Entry 4Y8U (X-ray diffraction, 2.90 A resolution); this record covers chains H and Z of the 30 polymer chains in the assembly.

# Chain H
Molecule: Proteasome subunit beta type-2
Organism: Saccharomyces cerevisiae (strain ATCC 204508 / S288c)
Notes: EC 3.4.25.1
Reference sequence: P25043 (PSB2_YEAST); residues 1-232 here correspond to UniProt positions 30-261 (UniProt number = residue number + 29)
Sequence (232 residues; each row starts with the number of its first residue):
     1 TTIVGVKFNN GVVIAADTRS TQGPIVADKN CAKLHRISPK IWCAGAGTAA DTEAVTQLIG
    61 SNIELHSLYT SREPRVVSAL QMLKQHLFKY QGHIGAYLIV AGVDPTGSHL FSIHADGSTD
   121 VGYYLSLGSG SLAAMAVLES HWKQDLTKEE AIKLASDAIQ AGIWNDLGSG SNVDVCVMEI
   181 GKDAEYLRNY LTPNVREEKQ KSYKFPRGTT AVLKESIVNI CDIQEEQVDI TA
Unresolved in the structure: 227-232
Construct notes: engineered mutation Asp116 (His145 in P25043)
Swiss-Prot annotation at these positions:
  - active site: Thr1 (Nucleophile)

# Chain Z
Molecule: Proteasome subunit beta type-6
Organism: Saccharomyces cerevisiae (strain ATCC 204508 / S288c)
Notes: EC 3.4.25.1
Reference sequence: P23724 (PSB6_YEAST); residues 1-222 here correspond to UniProt positions 20-241 (UniProt number = residue number + 19)
Sequence (222 residues; each row starts with the number of its first residue):
     1 QFNPYGDNGG TILGIAGEDF AVLAGDTRNI TDYSINSRYE PKVFDCGDNI VMSANGFAAD
    61 GDALVKRFKN SVKWYHFDHN DKKLSINSAA RNIQHLLYGK RFFPYYVHTI IAGLDEDGKG
   121 AVYSFDPVGS YEREQCRAGG AAASLIMPFL DNQVNFKNQY EPGTNGKVKK PLKYLSVEEV
   181 IKLVRDSFTS ATERHIQVGD GLEILIVTKD GVRKEFYELK RD
Ion coordination: Mg2+: Thr192, Val198

# Interface between chain H and chain Z
Contacting residue pairs (59):
  Arg19(H) - Ile196(Z)
  Arg19(H) - Asp222(Z)  salt bridge
  Pro24(H) - Arg194(Z)
  Pro24(H) - His195(Z)
  Pro24(H) - Ile196(Z)  hydrogen bond (backbone-backbone)
  Ile25(H) - Arg194(Z)
  Ile25(H) - His195(Z)
  Val26(H) - Glu193(Z)
  Val26(H) - Arg194(Z)  hydrogen bond (backbone-backbone)
  Val26(H) - Ile196(Z)  hydrophobic
  Ala27(H) - Arg194(Z)  hydrogen bond (backbone-side chain)
  Lys29(H) - Glu193(Z)  salt bridge
  Lys29(H) - Arg194(Z)
  Ile163(H) - Asp222(Z)
  Trp164(H) - Ile35(Z)
  Trp164(H) - Arg38(Z)  hydrogen bond (backbone-side chain)
  Trp164(H) - Arg221(Z)
  Trp164(H) - Asp222(Z)
  Asn165(H) - Tyr33(Z)
  Asn165(H) - Arg38(Z)
  Asp166(H) - Tyr33(Z)
  Asp166(H) - Asp222(Z)
  Leu167(H) - Arg28(Z)
  Leu167(H) - Ile30(Z)  hydrophobic
  Leu167(H) - Asp32(Z)
  Leu167(H) - Tyr33(Z)  hydrogen bond (backbone-backbone)
  Leu167(H) - Ile35(Z)  hydrophobic
  Leu167(H) - Ile196(Z)
  Gly168(H) - Tyr33(Z)
  Ser169(H) - Asp222(Z)
  Gly170(H) - Asp222(Z)
  Ser171(H) - Asp222(Z)  hydrogen bond (backbone-side chain)
  Asn194(H) - Lys220(Z)  hydrogen bond (backbone-side chain)
  Asn194(H) - Asp222(Z)
  Arg196(H) - Thr189(Z)
  Arg196(H) - Ser190(Z)
  Arg196(H) - Glu193(Z)
  Glu197(H) - Arg185(Z)  salt bridge
  Lys199(H) - Asp186(Z)
  Gln200(H) - Lys182(Z)
  Gln200(H) - Arg185(Z)  hydrogen bond
  Gln200(H) - Asp186(Z)  hydrogen bond (backbone-side chain)
  Lys201(H) - Glu179(Z)
  Lys201(H) - Asp186(Z)
  Tyr203(H) - Phe149(Z)
  Tyr203(H) - Gln153(Z)
  Tyr203(H) - Leu183(Z)
  Tyr203(H) - Asp186(Z)  hydrogen bond
  Phe205(H) - Asn152(Z)
  Phe205(H) - Gln153(Z)
  Phe205(H) - Gln159(Z)
  Pro206(H) - Pro162(Z)  hydrophobic
  Arg207(H) - Pro162(Z)
  Gly208(H) - Pro162(Z)
  Thr209(H) - Gln159(Z)
  Thr209(H) - Tyr160(Z)  hydrogen bond (backbone-backbone)
  Thr210(H) - Asn165(Z)
  Ala211(H) - Gly166(Z)
  Val212(H) - Asn165(Z)
Interface residues without a listed pair, chain H (34 interface residues in all): Thr21, Gly23, Asp28, Val195
Interface residues without a listed pair, chain Z (32 interface residues in all): Ser34, Leu145, Asn158, Glu161

# Overview
34 residues of chain H and 32 residues of chain Z are in contact, with 11 hydrogen bonds and 3 salt bridges.
Among the polar pairs are Arg19(H)-Asp222(Z), Lys29(H)-Glu193(Z) and Glu197(H)-Arg185(Z). UniProt lists
active-site residue Thr1(H) on chain H.
Chain H is Proteasome subunit beta type-2 and chain Z is Proteasome subunit beta type-6, both from
Saccharomyces cerevisiae (strain ATCC 204508 / S288c); the structure, Yeast 20S proteasome beta2-H116D mutant
in complex with Ac-PAD-ep, was determined by X-ray diffraction, deposited together with 4Y69, 4Y6A, 4Y6V,
4Y6Z, 4Y70, 4Y74 and 34 further entries.
